7NKP - chains H and L of the 14 polymer chains in the assembly; structure by electron microscopy, 4.06 A resolution (low resolution: residue-level contacts below are approximate; hydrogen-bond / salt-bridge calls are withheld).

# Chain H
Protein: ATP synthase epsilon chain
Source organism: Mycobacterium smegmatis (strain ATCC 700084 / mc(2)155)
Reference sequence: A0R1Z9 (ATPE_MYCS2); numbering as in UniProt (aligned over 1-121)
Chain sequence (121 residues; row label = number of the first residue in the row):
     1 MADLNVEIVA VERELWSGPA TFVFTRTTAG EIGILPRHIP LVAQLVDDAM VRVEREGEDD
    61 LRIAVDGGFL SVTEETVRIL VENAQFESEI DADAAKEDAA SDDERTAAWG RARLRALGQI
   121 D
Not modelled in the structure: 1-2, 5-19, 55-68, 78-121

# Chain L
Protein: ATP synthase subunit c
Source organism: Mycolicibacterium smegmatis (strain ATCC 700084 / mc(2)155)
Reference sequence: A0R205 (A0R205_MYCS2); numbering as in UniProt (aligned over 1-86)
Chain sequence (86 residues; numbered 1 to 86; the number before each row is that of its first residue):
     1 MDLDPNAIIT AGALIGGGLI MGGGAIGAGI GDGIAGNALI SGIARQPEAQ GRLFTPFFIT
    61 VGLVEAAYFI NLAFMALFVF ATPGLQ
Not modelled in the structure: 1-2

# Chain H / chain L interface
Contacting residue pairs (15):
  Phe-22(H) / Pro-47(L)
  Phe-22(H) / Glu-48(L)
  Phe-24(H) / Gln-46(L)
  Phe-24(H) / Glu-48(L)
  Ala-29(H) / Arg-45(L)
  Glu-31(H) / Arg-45(L)
  Glu-31(H) / Gln-46(L)
  Glu-31(H) / Arg-52(L)
  Ile-32(H) / Arg-45(L)
  Ile-32(H) / Gln-46(L)
  Gly-33(H) / Arg-45(L)
  Gly-33(H) / Gln-46(L)
  Gly-33(H) / Pro-47(L)
  Leu-35(H) / Pro-47(L)
  Arg-52(H) / Glu-48(L)
Other interface residues (no listed pair), chain H (10 interface residues in all): Thr-25, Gly-30

# In short
10 residues of chain H face 5 of chain L across their interface.
Chain H is ATP synthase epsilon chain (Mycobacterium smegmatis (strain ATCC 700084 / mc(2)155)) and chain L is
ATP synthase subunit c (Mycolicibacterium smegmatis (strain ATCC 700084 / mc(2)155)); the structure,
Mycobacterium smegmatis ATP synthase Fo state 2, was determined by electron microscopy, deposited together
with 7NJK, 7NJL, 7NJM, 7NJN, 7NJO, 7NJP and 20 further entries.
